9CX7 - chains B and C of the 7 polymer chains in the assembly; structure by electron microscopy, 3.30 A resolution.

Chain B:
Name: Gamma-aminobutyric acid receptor subunit alpha-1
From: Homo sapiens
Reference sequence: P14867 (GBRA1_HUMAN); residues 1-429 here correspond to UniProt positions 28-456 (UniProt number = residue number + 27)
Chain sequence (429 residues; row label = number of the first residue in the row):
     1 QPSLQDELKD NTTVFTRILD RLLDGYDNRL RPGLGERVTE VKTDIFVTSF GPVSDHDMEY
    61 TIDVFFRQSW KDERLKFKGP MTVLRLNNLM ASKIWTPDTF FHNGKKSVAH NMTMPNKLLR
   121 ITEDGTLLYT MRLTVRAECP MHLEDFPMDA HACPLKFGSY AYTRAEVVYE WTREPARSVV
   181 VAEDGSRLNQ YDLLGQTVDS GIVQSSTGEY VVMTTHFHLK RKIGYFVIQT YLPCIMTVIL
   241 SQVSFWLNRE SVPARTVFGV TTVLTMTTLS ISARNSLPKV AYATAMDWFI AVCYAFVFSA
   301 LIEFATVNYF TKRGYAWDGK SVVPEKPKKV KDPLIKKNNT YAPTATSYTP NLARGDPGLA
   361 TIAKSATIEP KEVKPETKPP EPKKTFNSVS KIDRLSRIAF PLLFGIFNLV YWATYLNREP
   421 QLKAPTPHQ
Not modelled in the structure: 1-9, 312-387, 419-429
UniProt features mapped onto this chain:
  - binding site (4-aminobutanoate): R67, T130
  - binding site (3alpha-hydroxy-5alpha-pregnan-11,20-dione): W246
  - glycosylation (N-linked (GlcNAc...) asparagine): N11, N111
Disulfide bonds: C139-C153
Glycans and other covalent adducts: N-acetylglucosamine (NAG) linked to N111
Ligand contacts:
  - gamma-amino-butanoic acid (ABU): F65, R67, L118, T130
  - PIO ([(2R)-2-octanoyloxy-3-[oxidanyl-[(1R,2R,3S,4R,5R,6S)-2,3,6-tris(oxidanyl)-4,5-diphosphonooxy-cyclohexyl]oxy-phosphoryl]oxy-propyl] octanoate): R249, T306, V307, F310, S388, S390, K391, I392, L395

Chain C:
Name: Gamma-aminobutyric acid receptor subunit gamma-2
From: Homo sapiens
Reference sequence: P18507 (GBRG2_HUMAN); residues 1-436 here correspond to UniProt positions 40-475 (UniProt number = residue number + 39)
Chain sequence (436 residues; numbered 1 to 436; the number before each row is that of its first residue):
     1 QKSDDDYEDY ASNKTWVLTP KVPEGDVTVI LNNLLEGYDN KLRPDIGVKP TLIHTDMYVN
    61 SIGPVNAINM EYTIDIFFAQ TWYDRRLKFN STIKVLRLNS NMVGKIWIPD TFFRNSKKAD
   121 AHWITTPNRM LRIWNDGRVL YTLRLTIDAE CQLQLHNFPM DEHSCPLEFS SYGYPREEIV
   181 YQWKRSSVEV GDTRSWRLYQ FSFVGLRNTT EVVKTTSGDY VVMSVYFDLS RRMGYFTIQT
   241 YIPCTLIVVL SWVSFWINKD AVPARTSLGI TTVLTMTTLS TIARKSLPKV SYVTAMDLFV
   301 SVCFIFVFSA LVEYGTLHYF VSNRKPSKDK DKKKKNPLLR MFSFKAPTID IRPRSATIQM
   361 NNATHLQERD EEYGYECLDG KDCASFFCCF EDCRTGAWRH GRIHIRIAKM DSYARIFFPT
   421 AFCLFNLVYW VSYLYL
Not modelled in the structure: 1-22, 232-436
UniProt features mapped onto this chain:
  - region: R394 to D411 (Interaction with GABARAP)
  - glycosylation (N-linked (GlcNAc...) asparagine): N13, N90, N208
Disulfide bonds: C151-C165
Glycans and other covalent adducts: N-acetylglucosamine (NAG) linked to N208

How chain B and chain C interact:
Contacting residue pairs (59; chain B residue first):
  D27(B) - T28(C)  hydrogen bond
  N28(B) - N99(C)
  N28(B) - N101(C)
  R29(B) - L31(C)
  R29(B) - N32(C)
  R29(B) - L98(C)
  R29(B) - N99(C)
  R29(B) - M102(C)
  L30(B) - P23(C)  hydrophobic
  L30(B) - V27(C)  hydrophobic
  L30(B) - T28(C)
  L30(B) - L31(C)  hydrophobic
  L30(B) - L98(C)  hydrophobic
  L34(B) - V27(C)  hydrophobic
  D57(B) - R197(C)  hydrogen bond (backbone-side chain)
  M58(B) - R197(C)  hydrogen bond (backbone-side chain)
  M58(B) - Y199(C)  hydrogen bond
  R74(B) - P23(C)
  P97(B) - T125(C)
  P97(B) - T126(C)
  D98(B) - T125(C)
  D98(B) - T126(C)
  T99(B) - I124(C)
  T99(B) - T125(C)  hydrogen bond (backbone-side chain)
  F100(B) - N128(C)
  F100(B) - R144(C)
  F101(B) - I124(C)  hydrophobic
  F101(B) - R144(C)  hydrogen bond (backbone-side chain)
  G104(B) - R144(C)  hydrogen bond (backbone-side chain)
  K105(B) - H122(C)
  K105(B) - R197(C)
  K106(B) - D120(C)  salt bridge
  S107(B) - I124(C)
  M131(B) - T125(C)
  L133(B) - I124(C)  hydrophobic
  E138(B) - S195(C)
  E138(B) - R197(C)
  P140(B) - S195(C)
  Y160(B) - F77(C)  hydrophobic
  Y160(B) - N128(C)
  Y160(B) - R129(C)
  Y160(B) - M130(C)
  Y160(B) - T142(C)
  Y160(B) - L143(C)
  Y160(B) - R144(C)  hydrogen bond (side chain-backbone)
  A161(B) - L98(C)
  A161(B) - M130(C)  hydrophobic
  A161(B) - R132(C)
  Y162(B) - R97(C)
  Y162(B) - N99(C)
  T163(B) - R132(C)
  E166(B) - R97(C)
  S206(B) - E189(C)
  T207(B) - M130(C)
  T207(B) - R132(C)  hydrogen bond (backbone-side chain)
  Y210(B) - M130(C)
  Y210(B) - R132(C)  hydrogen bond
  K279(B) - Y199(C)
  K279(B) - Q200(C)
Interface residues without a listed pair, chain B (39 interface residues in all): E36, E59, F66, W95, T96, A109, P278, V280, A281
Interface residues without a listed pair, chain C (32 interface residues in all): E24, S61, D75, L140

In short:
39 residues of chain B face 32 of chain C across their interface; the contacts include 10 hydrogen bonds and 1
salt bridge. Polar pairs include K106(B)-D120(C), D27(B)-T28(C) and D57(B)-R197(C). Bound to chain B:
gamma-amino-butanoic acid and compound PIO. N-acetylglucosamine is covalently linked to N111(B).
Here chain B is Gamma-aminobutyric acid receptor subunit alpha-1 and chain C is Gamma-aminobutyric acid
receptor subunit gamma-2, both from Homo sapiens. Entry 9CX7 (Native human GABAA receptor of
beta3-alpha1-gamma2-beta3-alpha2 assembly) was determined by electron microscopy, deposited together with
9CRS, 9CRV, 9CSB, 9CT0, 9CTJ, 9CTP and 6 further entries.
